Entry 6KAI (X-ray diffraction, 1.45 A resolution); this record covers chains C and D of the 4 polymer chains in the assembly.

Chain C:
Protein: Hemoglobin subunit alpha
Source organism: Homo sapiens
Reference sequence: P69905 (HBA_HUMAN); residues 1-141 here correspond to UniProt positions 2-142 (UniProt number = residue number + 1)
Sequence (141 residues; each row starts with the number of its first residue):
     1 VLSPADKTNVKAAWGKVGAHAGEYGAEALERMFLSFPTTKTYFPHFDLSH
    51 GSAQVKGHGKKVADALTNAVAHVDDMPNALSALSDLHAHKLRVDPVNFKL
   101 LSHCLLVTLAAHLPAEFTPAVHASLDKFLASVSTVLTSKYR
Residues lining bound ligands:
  - carbon monoxide (CMO), molecule 1: W14, A21, Y24, G25, A63, L66, L105
  - carbon monoxide (CMO), molecule 2: L29, F43, H58, V62, L101
  - protoporphyrin IX containing ni(II) (HNI): M32, T39, Y42, F43, H45, F46, H58, K61, V62, A65, L66, L83, L86, H87, L91, V93, N97, F98, L101, V132, L136

Chain D:
Protein: Hemoglobin subunit beta
Source organism: Homo sapiens
Reference sequence: P68871 (HBB_HUMAN); residues 1-146 here correspond to UniProt positions 2-147 (UniProt number = residue number + 1)
Sequence (146 residues; numbered 1 to 146; the number before each row is that of its first residue):
     1 VHLTPEEKSAVTALWGKVNVDEVGGEALGRLLVVYPWTQRFFESFGDLST
    51 PDAVMGNPKVKAHGKKVLGAFSDGLAHLDNLKGTFATLSELHCDKLHVDP
   101 ENFRLLGNVLVCVLAHHFGKEFTPPVQAAYQKVVAGVANALAHKYH
Metal / ion sites: heme Fe near H92 (its only coordinating residue here)
Residues lining bound ligands:
  - carbon monoxide (CMO), molecule 1: G24, A27, L28, G64, V67, L68, L106
  - carbon monoxide (CMO), molecule 2: F103, G107, V134, V137, A138
  - heme (HEM): L31, T38, F41, F42, S44, F45, H63, K66, V67, A70, F71, F85, L88, L91, H92, L96, V98, N102, F103, L106, V137, L141

Interface between chain C and chain D:
Residue-residue contacts (39; chain C residue first):
  E30(C) - P124(D)
  R31(C) - F122(D)  hydrogen bond (side chain-backbone)
  R31(C) - T123(D)
  R31(C) - P124(D)
  R31(C) - Q127(D)  hydrogen bond
  L34(C) - P124(D)  hydrophobic
  L34(C) - P125(D)
  L34(C) - A128(D)
  S35(C) - Q127(D)
  S35(C) - A128(D)
  S35(C) - Q131(D)
  F36(C) - Q131(D)
  H103(C) - N108(D)
  H103(C) - V111(D)
  H103(C) - Q131(D)  hydrogen bond
  C104(C) - Q127(D)
  V107(C) - V111(D)  hydrophobic
  V107(C) - A115(D)
  V107(C) - Q127(D)
  A110(C) - C112(D)
  A110(C) - A115(D)
  A110(C) - H116(D)
  A111(C) - A115(D)
  A111(C) - G119(D)
  H112(C) - K120(D)  hydrogen bond
  L113(C) - H116(D)
  P114(C) - H116(D)  hydrogen bond (backbone-side chain)
  F117(C) - R30(D)  hydrogen bond (backbone-side chain)
  F117(C) - H116(D)
  T118(C) - R30(D)  hydrogen bond (backbone-side chain)
  P119(C) - R30(D)
  P119(C) - V33(D)
  P119(C) - M55(D)  hydrophobic
  H122(C) - R30(D)  hydrogen bond
  H122(C) - V34(D)
  H122(C) - C112(D)
  A123(C) - V34(D)
  D126(C) - V34(D)
  D126(C) - Y35(D)
Other interface residues (no listed pair), chain C (22 interface residues in all): L106, A115, A120

Overview:
The interface between chain C and chain D involves 22 residues on one side and 19 on the other; the contacts
include 8 hydrogen bonds. Among the polar pairs are R31(C)-F122(D), R31(C)-Q127(D) and H103(C)-Q131(D). Bound
to chain C: protoporphyrin IX containing ni(II) and carbon monoxide.
Chain C is Hemoglobin subunit alpha and chain D is Hemoglobin subunit beta, both from Homo sapiens; the
structure, Crosslinked alpha(Ni)-beta(Fe) human hemoglobin A in the T quaternary structure at 95 K: Light, was
determined by X-ray diffraction, deposited together with 6KA9, 6KAE, 6KAH, 6KAO, 6KAP, 6KAQ and 11 further
entries.
